Entry 8UK9 (X-ray diffraction, 3.10 A resolution); this record covers chains A and I of the 10 polymer chains in the assembly.

[Chain A]
Protein: Sliding-clamp-loader small subunit
Organism: Tequatrovirus T4
UniProtKB: P04527 (LOADS_BPT4); residue numbers follow UniProt; this construct covers 1-187
Sequence (187 residues; each row starts with the number of its first residue):
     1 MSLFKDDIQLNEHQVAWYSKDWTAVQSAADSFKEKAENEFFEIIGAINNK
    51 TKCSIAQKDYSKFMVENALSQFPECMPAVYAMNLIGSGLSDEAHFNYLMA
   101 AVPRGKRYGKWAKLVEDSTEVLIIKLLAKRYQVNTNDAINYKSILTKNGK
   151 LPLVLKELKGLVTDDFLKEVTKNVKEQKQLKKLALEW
Unresolved in the structure: 1, 112-115

[Chain I]
Molecule: DNA template
Sequence (24 nucleotides; each row starts with the number of its first residue):
     7 TTTTTATGTACTCGTAGTGTCTGC

[How chain A and chain I interact]
Pairs across the interface - 17 pairs, chain A then chain I:
  Glu39(A) - DT9(I)  base contact
  Phe40(A) - DT9(I)  base contact
  Phe40(A) - DT10(I)  base contact
  Phe41(A) - DT9(I)  base contact
  Phe63(A) - DT11(I)  base contact
  Phe63(A) - DA12(I)  base contact
  Met64(A) - DT10(I)  base contact
  Met64(A) - DT11(I)  base contact
  Arg107(A) - DT7(I)  base contact
  Arg107(A) - DT8(I)  base contact
  Tyr108(A) - DT7(I)  base contact
  Tyr108(A) - DT8(I)  base contact
  Gly109(A) - DT8(I)  base contact
  Lys110(A) - DT8(I)  phosphate contact
  Lys110(A) - DT9(I)  phosphate contact
  Trp111(A) - DT9(I)  phosphate contact
  Trp111(A) - DT10(I)  sugar contact
Also at the interface, not in a pair above, chain A (13 interface residues in all): Gln26, Glu42, Lys106
Also at the interface, not in a pair above, chain I (7 interface residues in all): DT21

[Overview]
Chain A and chain I form an interface of 13 and 7 residues respectively.
Chain A is Sliding-clamp-loader small subunit (Tequatrovirus T4) and chain I is DNA template; the structure,
Structure of T4 Bacteriophage clamp loader mutant D110C bound to the T4 clamp, primer-template DNA, and ...,
was determined by X-ray diffraction, deposited together with 8UH7, 8UNF and 8UNH.
